1G4A - chains D and C of the 6 polymer chains in the assembly; structure by X-ray diffraction, 3.00 A resolution.

Chain D (and C):
Protein: ATP-dependent protease hslv
Organism: Escherichia coli
Notes: EC 3.4.99.-; chain C of this document is another copy of the same molecule, construct and numbering; everything in this record applies to it too
UniProt: P0A7B8 (HSLV_ECOLI); numbering as in UniProt (aligned over 1-175)
Amino-acid sequence (175 residues; numbered 1 to 175; the number before each row is that of its first residue):
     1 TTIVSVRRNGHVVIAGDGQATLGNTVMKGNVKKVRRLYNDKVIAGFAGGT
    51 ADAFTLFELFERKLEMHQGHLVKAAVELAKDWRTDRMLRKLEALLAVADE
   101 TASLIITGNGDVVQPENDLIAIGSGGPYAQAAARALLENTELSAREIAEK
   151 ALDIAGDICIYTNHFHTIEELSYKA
Unresolved in the structure: 174-175
UniProt features mapped onto this chain:
  - active site: Thr2

Interface between chain D and chain C:
Residue-residue contacts (9):
  Lys28(D) with Val113(C); Gln114(C), hydrogen bond (side chain-backbone)
  Gly29(D) with Glu116(C)
  Asn30(D) with Glu116(C)
  Thr50(D) with Asp111(C), hydrogen bond (backbone-side chain)
  Ala51(D) with Asn109(C); Asp111(C), hydrogen bond (backbone-side chain)
  Met87(D) with Thr84(C)
  Leu88(D) with Thr84(C)
Also at the interface, not in a pair above, chain D (11 interface residues in all): Thr25, Met27, Gly49, Lys90
Also at the interface, not in a pair above, chain C (11 interface residues in all): Arg83, Gly110, Val112, Pro115, Pro127

Summary:
Chain D and chain C each contribute 11 residues to their interface, with 3 hydrogen bonds. Polar pairs include
Lys28(D)-Gln114(C), Thr50(D)-Asp111(C) and Ala51(D)-Asp111(C). Curated annotation (UniProt) lists active-site
residue Thr2(D) on chain D.
Both chains are ATP-dependent protease hslv (Escherichia coli). Entry 1G4A (Crystal structures of the hslvu
peptidase-atpase complex reveal an ATP-dependent proteolysis mechanism) was determined by X-ray diffraction
together with 1G4B from the same study.
